PDB entry 3DBH | X-ray diffraction, 2.85 A resolution | chains C and D of the 3 polymer chains in the assembly

# Chain C
Molecule: NEDD8-activating enzyme E1 regulatory subunit
From: Homo sapiens
UniProtKB: Q13564 (ULA1_HUMAN); residue numbers follow UniProt; this construct covers 1-253, 259-534
Amino-acid sequence (531 residues; each row starts with the number of its first residue; note: 5 numbers in that range are skipped by the numbering (no residue carries them; nothing is unmodelled there); numbers below 1 keep their minus sign (Gly-1 is residue -1)):
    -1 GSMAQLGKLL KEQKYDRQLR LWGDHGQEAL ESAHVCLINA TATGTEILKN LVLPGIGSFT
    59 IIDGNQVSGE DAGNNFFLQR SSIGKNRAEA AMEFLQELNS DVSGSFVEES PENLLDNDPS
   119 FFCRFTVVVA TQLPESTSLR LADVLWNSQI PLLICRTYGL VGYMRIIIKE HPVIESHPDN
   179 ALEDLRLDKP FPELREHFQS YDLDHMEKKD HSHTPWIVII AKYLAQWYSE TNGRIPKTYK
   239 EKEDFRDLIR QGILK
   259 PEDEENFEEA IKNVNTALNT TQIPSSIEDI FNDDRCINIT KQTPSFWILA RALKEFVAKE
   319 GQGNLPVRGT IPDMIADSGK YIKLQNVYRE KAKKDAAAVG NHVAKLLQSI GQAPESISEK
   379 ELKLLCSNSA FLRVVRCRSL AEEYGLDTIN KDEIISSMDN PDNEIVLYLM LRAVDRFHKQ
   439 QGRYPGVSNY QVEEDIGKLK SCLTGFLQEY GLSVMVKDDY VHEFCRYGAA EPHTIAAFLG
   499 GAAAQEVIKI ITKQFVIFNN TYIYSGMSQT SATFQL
Disordered / not traced: -1 to 5, 201, 203, 206-207
Construct notes: expression tag (-1 to 0)
Curated features (UniProtKB/Swiss-Prot):
  - region: Asp331 to Asn344 (Interaction with UBA3)
  - site: His211 (Interaction with UBA3)
  - modified residue: Ala2 (N-acetylalanine), Lys6 (N6-acetyllysine), Lys341 (N6-acetyllysine)

# Chain D
Molecule: NEDD8-activating enzyme E1 catalytic subunit
From: Homo sapiens
Notes: EC 6.3.2.-
UniProtKB: Q8TBC4 (UBA3_HUMAN); residues 12-442 here correspond to UniProt positions 33-463 (UniProt number = residue number + 21)
Amino-acid sequence (434 residues; numbered 9 to 442; the number before each row is that of its first residue):
     9 MKLDWEGRWN HVKKFLERSG PFTHPDFEPS TESLQFLLDT CKVLVIGAGG LGCELLKNLA
    69 LSGFRQIHVI DMDTIDVSNL NRQFLFRPKD IGRPKAEVAA EFLNDRVPNC NVVPHFNKIQ
   129 DFNDTFYRQF HIIVCGLDSI IARRWINGML ISLLNYEDGV LDPSSIVPLI DGGTEGFKGN
   189 AAVILPGMTA CIECTLELYP PQVNFPMATI ASMPRLPEHC IEYVRMLQWP KEQPFGEGVP
   249 LDGDDPEHIQ WIFQKSLERA SQYNIRGVTY RLTQGVVKRI IPAVASTNAV IAAVCATEVF
   309 KIATSAYIPL NNYLVFNDVD GLYTYTFEAE RKENCPACSQ LPQNIQFSPS AKLQEVLDYL
   369 TNSASLQMKS PAITATLEGK NRTLYLQSVT SIEERTRPNL SKTLKELGLV DGQELAVADV
   429 TTPQTVLFKL HFTS
Disordered / not traced: 9-10
Construct notes: expression tag (9-11); engineered mutation Ala190 (Arg211 in Q8TBC4), Ala216 (Cys237 in Q8TBC4)
Curated features (UniProtKB/Swiss-Prot):
  - region: His32 to Cys49 (Interaction with UBE2M N-terminus), Arg136 to Ile140 (Interaction with UBE2M N-terminus), Pro171 to Met196 (Interaction with UBE2M N-terminus), Leu206 to Pro208 (Interaction with NEDD8), Met221 to His227 (Interaction with NAE1), Tyr271 to Arg274 (Interaction with NAE1), Ile310 to Pro317 (Interaction with UBE2M N-terminus), Tyr331 to Glu336 (Interaction with NEDD8)
Metal / ion sites: Zn2+: Cys199, Cys202, Cys343, Cys346
Reported in the primary citation:
  - mutagenesis - R190A (1.66 +/- 0.01 uM): increased binding to NEDD8Ala72Arg
  - mutagenesis - R190A: decreased binding to NEDD8Ala72 (wt)
  - mutagenesis - R190A: increased catalytic activity on NEDD8Ala72Arg
  - mutagenesis - R190A: increased binding to wild-type ubiquitin

# How chain C and chain D interact
Residue-residue contacts (158):
  Glu10(C) with Arg279(D), salt bridge
  Gln11(C) with Val85(D); Ser86(D)
  Lys12(C) with Val85(D); Asn89(D)
  Tyr13(C) with Asn89(D)
  Arg15(C) with Ser86(D), hydrogen bond (side chain-backbone); Asn89(D); Arg90(D); Lys286(D); Ile288(D); Ile289(D); Pro290(D); Ala291(D), hydrogen bond (backbone-backbone)
  Gln16(C) with Asn89(D), hydrogen bond; Ala291(D)
  Leu17(C) with Arg279(D)
  Arg18(C) with Arg279(D), hydrogen bond (side chain-backbone); Gln282(D); Gly283(D); Ile288(D)
  Leu19(C) with Phe185(D), hydrophobic; Pro290(D), hydrophobic; Val292(D), hydrophobic
  Asp22(C) with Arg279(D), salt bridge
  Glu44(C) with Lys65(D), salt bridge
  Lys47(C) with Glu62(D), salt bridge; Lys65(D); Phe92(D)
  Asn48(C) with Ala293(D); Ser294(D); Ala297(D)
  Leu51(C) with Leu88(D); Asn89(D); Arg90(D); Phe92(D), hydrophobic
  Gly67(C) with Trp13(D), hydrogen bond (backbone-side chain); Glu14(D); Gly15(D); Arg16(D)
  Glu68(C) with Gly15(D); Asn18(D), hydrogen bond; His19(D), salt bridge
  Ala70(C) with Trp13(D), hydrophobic
  Gly71(C) with Trp13(D); Arg16(D)
  Asn72(C) with His19(D), hydrogen bond; Leu69(D)
  Phe74(C) with Lys65(D); Leu69(D); Phe92(D), hydrophobic; Leu93(D), hydrophobic; Phe110(D), hydrophobic; Leu111(D), hydrophobic; Arg114(D)
  Gln77(C) with Asp113(D); Arg114(D)
  Arg78(C) with Trp13(D)
  Ile81(C) with Trp13(D)
  Phe92(C) with Arg114(D)
  Glu95(C) with Arg95(D), salt bridge; Arg114(D), salt bridge
  Leu96(C) with Arg95(D)
  Leu158(C) with Tyr315(D), hydrophobic
  Asp177(C) with Lys186(D), salt bridge; Val327(D)
  His211(C) with Met221(D)
  Asp331(C) with Arg223(D), salt bridge; Leu224(D); His227(D), salt bridge
  Met332(C) with Arg223(D), hydrogen bond (backbone-side chain)
  Ile333(C) with Arg223(D)
  Ala334(C) with Met221(D); Arg223(D), hydrogen bond (backbone-side chain)
  Ser336(C) with Met221(D); Pro222(D), hydrogen bond (side chain-backbone); Tyr271(D)
  Tyr339(C) with Arg223(D); Leu224(D)
  Ile340(C) with Tyr271(D); Asn272(D)
  Arg347(C) with Arg274(D)
  Arg391(C) with Asp328(D), salt bridge
  Gly444(C) with Arg26(D), hydrogen bond (backbone-side chain)
  Val445(C) with Lys22(D); Arg26(D), hydrogen bond (backbone-side chain)
  Ser446(C) with Arg26(D)
  Asn447(C) with Glu25(D); Arg26(D)
  Val450(C) with Arg26(D)
  Asp477(C) with Pro29(D); Phe30(D)
  Tyr478(C) with Phe30(D)
  His480(C) with Pro29(D)
  Glu481(C) with Phe30(D), hydrogen bond (side chain-backbone); Tyr315(D), hydrogen bond
  Cys483(C) with Arg26(D), hydrogen bond (backbone-side chain)
  Arg484(C) with Lys22(D); Phe23(D), hydrogen bond (side chain-backbone); Arg26(D), hydrogen bond (side chain-backbone); Ser27(D), hydrogen bond (side chain-backbone); Ala314(D), hydrogen bond (side chain-backbone); Tyr315(D)
  Tyr485(C) with Lys22(D); Tyr315(D)
  Gly486(C) with Lys22(D)
  Ala488(C) with Lys22(D)
  Glu489(C) with His19(D)
  Pro490(C) with Phe23(D), hydrophobic
  His491(C) with Lys65(D), hydrogen bond; Asn66(D), hydrogen bond; Leu69(D)
  Thr492(C) with Asn66(D); Ser70(D); Ala301(D); Ala304(D); Thr305(D), hydrogen bond
  Ala495(C) with Lys65(D); Asn66(D); Ala297(D)
  Phe496(C) with Val298(D), hydrophobic; Ala301(D); Val302(D), hydrophobic
  Gly499(C) with Ser294(D); Val298(D)
  Ala500(C) with Val298(D)
  Gln503(C) with Phe185(D); Ser294(D), hydrogen bond; Asp326(D)
  Glu504(C) with Asp326(D); Gly329(D); Leu330(D)
  Lys507(C) with Asp326(D), salt bridge; Val327(D); Gly329(D), hydrogen bond (side chain-backbone)
  Phe513(C) with Phe185(D), hydrophobic; Val327(D)
  Val514(C) with Val327(D), hydrogen bond (backbone-backbone); Asp328(D); Gly329(D), hydrogen bond (backbone-backbone)
  Ile515(C) with Gly329(D)
  Phe516(C) with Gly329(D); Leu330(D)
  Tyr520(C) with Leu330(D), hydrophobic; Thr332(D)
  Gly524(C) with Lys309(D), hydrogen bond (backbone-side chain)
  Met525(C) with Lys309(D), hydrogen bond (backbone-side chain); Tyr315(D), hydrophobic; Ile316(D)
  Gln527(C) with Val302(D); Thr305(D); Glu306(D), hydrogen bond; Lys309(D); Leu322(D); Thr334(D), hydrogen bond (backbone-side chain)
  Thr528(C) with Thr334(D)
  Ser529(C) with Thr332(D), hydrogen bond
  Thr531(C) with Leu330(D), hydrogen bond (side chain-backbone)
Also at the interface, not in a pair above, chain C (86 interface residues in all): Asp14, Trp20, Pro52, Asn73, Phe75, Gly157, His175, Asp335, Gln343, Ile493, Tyr522, Ser526
Also at the interface, not in a pair above, chain D (79 interface residues in all): Trp17, Gly28, Thr31, Phe35, Val115, Gly184, Ser220, Leu318, Asn325

# Summary
The interface between chain C and chain D involves 86 residues on one side and 79 on the other; the contacts
include 32 hydrogen bonds and 12 salt bridges. Among the polar pairs are Glu10(C)-Arg279(D),
Asp22(C)-Arg279(D) and Glu44(C)-Lys65(D). From the paper: R190A of chain D increases binding to NEDD8Ala72Arg;
R190A of chain D reduces binding to NEDD8Ala72 (wt).
Chain C is NEDD8-activating enzyme E1 regulatory subunit and chain D is NEDD8-activating enzyme E1 catalytic
subunit, both from Homo sapiens; the structure, Structural Dissection of a Gating Mechanism Preventing
Misactivation of Ubiquitin by NEDD8's E1 (APPBP1-UBA3Arg190Ala-NEDD8Ala72Arg), was determined by X-ray
diffraction (same publication as 3DBL and 3DBR).
